Entry 8SAN (electron microscopy, 4.60 A resolution (low resolution: residue-level contacts below are approximate; hydrogen-bond / salt-bridge calls are withheld)); this record covers chains F and I of the 12 polymer chains in the assembly.

== Chain F ==
Molecule: CH848.0836.10 gp41
Organism: HIV-1 06TG.HT008
Sequence (153 residues; numbered 512 to 664; the number before each row is that of its first residue):
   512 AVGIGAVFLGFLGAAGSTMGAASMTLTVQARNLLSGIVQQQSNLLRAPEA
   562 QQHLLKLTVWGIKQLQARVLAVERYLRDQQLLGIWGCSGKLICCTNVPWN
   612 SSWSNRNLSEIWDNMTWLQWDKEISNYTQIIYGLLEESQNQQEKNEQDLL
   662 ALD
Disordered / not traced: 512-519
Disulfide bonds: Cys598-Cys604

== Chain I ==
Molecule: CH848.0836.10 gp120
Organism: HIV-1 06TG.HT008
Reference sequence: A0A1W6IM54 (A0A1W6IM54_9HIV1); the construct lacks a stretch of the UniProt sequence and is renumbered around it, so the offset changes along the chain: 33-139 = UniProt 29-135; 150-188 = UniProt 136-174; 189-309 = UniProt 178-298; 312-321 = UniProt 299-308; 4 more segments
Sequence (464 residues; numbered 31 to 511 plus 5 insertion-coded residues; 22 numbers in that range are skipped by the numbering (no residue carries them; nothing is unmodelled there); the number before each row is that of its first residue; a row labelled like 188B-188D holds insertion residues (188B, then the next letters in order)):
    31 AENLWVTVYYGVPVWKEAKTTLFCASDAKAYKKEVHNVWATHACVPTDPS
    81 PQELFLKNVTENFNMWKNDMVDQMHEDIISLWDQSLKPCVKLTPLCVTLI
   131 CSNATVKNS
   150 TVEEMKNCSFNTTTEIRDKEKKEYALFYRPDIVPLNNET
188B-188D SNT
   189 SEYRLINCNTSACTQACPKVTFEPIPIHYCAPAGYAILKCNDETFNGTGP
   239 CSNVSTVQCTHGIRPVVSTQLLLNGSLAEKGIVIRSENLTNNAKIIIVHL
   289 HTPVEIVCTRPNNNTRKSVRI
   312 GPGQTFYATG
  321E D
   322 IIGDIRQAHCNISESKWNETLQKVGKELQKHFP
   356 NKTIKYAQSAGGDMEITTHSFNCGGEFFYCNTAKLFNGTYN
   399 GTDISTNSSTNSNPTITLQCRIKQIINMWQGVGRCMYAPPIAGNITCKSN
   449 ITGLLLTRDGGTN
  461F S
   462 SGKEEIFRPAGGDMRDNWRSELYKYKVVKIEPLGVAPTRCKR
   511 R
Disordered / not traced: 399-411
Differences from the reference sequence: expression tag (31-32); conflict Cys201 (Val190 in A0A1W6IM54), Cys433 (Ala418 in A0A1W6IM54), Lys490 (Glu476 in A0A1W6IM54), Glu492 (Gln478 in A0A1W6IM54), Val496 (Ile482 in A0A1W6IM54), Arg500 (Gly486 in A0A1W6IM54), Cys501 (Ala487 in A0A1W6IM54)
Disulfide bonds: Cys54-Cys74, Cys119-Cys205, Cys126-Cys196, Cys131-Cys157, Cys218-Cys247, Cys228-Cys239, Cys296-Cys331, Cys378-Cys445, Cys385-Cys418
Covalently attached groups: N-acetylglucosamine (NAG) linked to Asn197, Asn262; glycan linked to Asn276

== Chain F / chain I interface ==
Residue-residue contacts (5):
  Pro559(F) with Lys49(I)
  Glu560(F) with Lys49(I)
  Gln562(F) with Lys49(I)
  Leu566(F) with Thr51(I); Gln103(I)
Interface residues without a listed pair, chain F (6 interface residues in all): Gln563, Lys567
Interface residues without a listed pair, chain I (5 interface residues in all): Glu106, Ser110

== In short ==
The interface between chain F and chain I involves 6 residues on one side and 5 on the other.
N-acetylglucosamine is covalently linked to Asn197(I) and Asn262(I).
Here chain F is CH848.0836.10 gp41 and chain I is CH848.0836.10 gp120, both from HIV-1 06TG.HT008. Entry 8SAN
(CryoEM structure of VRC01-CH848.0836.10) was determined by electron microscopy together with 8SAL, 8SAQ,
8SAR, 8SAS, 8SAT, 8SAU and 9 further entries from the same study.
